PDB entry 9AXL | electron microscopy, 3.30 A resolution | chains B and L of the 4 polymer chains in the assembly

# Chain B
Protein: Integrin beta-3
From: Homo sapiens
UniProtKB: P05106 (ITB3_HUMAN); residues -25 to 762 here correspond to UniProt positions 1-788 (UniProt number = residue number + 26)
Chain sequence (788 residues; row label = number of the first residue in the row; numbers below 1 keep their minus sign (Met-25 is residue -25)):
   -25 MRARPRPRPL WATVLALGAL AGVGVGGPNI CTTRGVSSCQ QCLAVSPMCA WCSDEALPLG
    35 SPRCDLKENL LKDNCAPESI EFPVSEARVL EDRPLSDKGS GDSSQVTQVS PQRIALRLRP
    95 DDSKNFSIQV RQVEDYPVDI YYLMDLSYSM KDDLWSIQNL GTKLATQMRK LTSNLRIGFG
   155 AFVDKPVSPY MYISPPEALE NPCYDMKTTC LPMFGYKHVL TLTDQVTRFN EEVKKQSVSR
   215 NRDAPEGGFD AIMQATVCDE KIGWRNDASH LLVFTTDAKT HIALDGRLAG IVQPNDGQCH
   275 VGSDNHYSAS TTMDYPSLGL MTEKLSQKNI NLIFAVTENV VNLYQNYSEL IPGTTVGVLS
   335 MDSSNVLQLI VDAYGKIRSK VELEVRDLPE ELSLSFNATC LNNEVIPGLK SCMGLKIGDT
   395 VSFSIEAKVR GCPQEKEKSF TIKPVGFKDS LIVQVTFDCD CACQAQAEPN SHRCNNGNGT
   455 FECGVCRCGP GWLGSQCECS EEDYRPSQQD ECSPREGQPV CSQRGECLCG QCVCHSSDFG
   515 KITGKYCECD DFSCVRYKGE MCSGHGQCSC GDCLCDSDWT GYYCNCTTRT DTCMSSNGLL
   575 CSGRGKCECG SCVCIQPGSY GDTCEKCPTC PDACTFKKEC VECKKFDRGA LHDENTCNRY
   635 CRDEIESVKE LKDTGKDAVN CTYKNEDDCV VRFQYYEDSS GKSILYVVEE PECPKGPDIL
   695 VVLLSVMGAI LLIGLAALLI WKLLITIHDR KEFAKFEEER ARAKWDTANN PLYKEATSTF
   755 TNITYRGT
Disordered / not traced: -25 to 0, 525-762
Disulfide bonds: Cys13-Cys435, Cys16-Cys38, Cys26-Cys49, Cys177-Cys184, Cys232-Cys273, Cys374-Cys386, Cys437-Cys457, Cys448-Cys460, Cys462-Cys471, Cys473-Cys503, Cys508-Cys521
Metal / ion sites: Ca2+ site 1: Ser123, Asp126; Ca2+ site 2: Asp158, Asp217, Pro219, Glu220; Mg2+ near Glu220 (its only coordinating residue here)
UniProt features mapped onto this chain:
  - region: Cys177 to Cys184 (Involved in CX3CL1-, NRG1-, FGF1- and IGF1-binding), Gln267 to Met287 (CX3CL1-binding)
  - motif: Thr751 to Ile757 (LIR)
  - binding site (Mg(2+)): Ser121, Ser123, Glu220
  - binding site (Ca(2+)): Ser123, Asp126, Asp127, Asp158, Asn215, Asp217, Pro219, Glu220, Asp251, Met335
  - modified residue: Thr741 (Phosphothreonine), Tyr747 (Phosphotyrosine), Thr753 (Phosphothreonine), Tyr759 (Phosphotyrosine)
  - glycosylation (N-linked (GlcNAc...) asparagine): Asn99, Asn320, Asn371, Asn452, Asn559, Asn654

# Chain L
Protein: R21D10 Fab light chain
From: Mus musculus
Notes: antibody fragment or engineered binder
Chain sequence (213 residues; row label = number of the first residue in the row):
     1 QIVLTQSPAI MSASPGEKVT MTCSASSSVS YMHWYQQKSG TSPKRWIYDT SKLASGVPAR
    61 FSGSGSGTSY SLTISSMEAE DAATYYCQQW SSKPPTFGAG TKLELKWADA APTVSIFPPS
   121 SEQLTSGGAS VVCFLNNFYP KDINVKWKID GSERQNGVLN SWTDQDSKDS TYSMSSTLTL
   181 TKDEYERHNS YTCEATHKTS TSPIVKSFNR NEC
Disulfide bonds: Cys23-Cys87, Cys133-Cys193

# Chain B / chain L interface
Residue-residue contacts (9):
  Asp28(B) - Lys93(L)  salt bridge
  Ala30(B) - Trp90(L)  hydrogen bond (backbone-side chain)
  Ala30(B) - Lys93(L)
  Leu31(B) - Lys93(L)
  Pro32(B) - Ser91(L)
  Pro32(B) - Ser92(L)
  Asn48(B) - Lys93(L)
  Lys519(B) - Tyr31(L)  hydrogen bond
  Cys523(B) - Ser28(L)  hydrogen bond
Interface residues without a listed pair, chain B (9 interface residues in all): Ala50, Tyr520
Interface residues without a listed pair, chain L (9 interface residues in all): Ser30, Ser66, Pro94

# In short
Chain B and chain L each contribute 9 residues to their interface, with 3 hydrogen bonds and 1 salt bridge.
Polar pairs include Asp28(B)-Lys93(L), Ala30(B)-Trp90(L) and Lys519(B)-Tyr31(L). From UniProt: 3 Mg2+-binding
residues and 10 Ca2+-binding residues on chain B.
Here chain B is Integrin beta-3 (Homo sapiens) and chain L is R21D10 Fab light chain (Mus musculus). Entry
9AXL (Structure of the semi-extended AlphaIIbBeta3 in complex with R21D10 Fab) was determined by electron
microscopy.
